7X8X - chains H and E of the 28 polymer chains in the assembly; structure by X-ray diffraction, 3.24 A resolution.

Chain H (and E):
Name: ATP-dependent Clp protease proteolytic subunit 2
Organism: Mycobacterium tuberculosis CDC1551
Notes: EC 3.4.21.92; chain E of this document is another copy of the same molecule, construct and numbering; everything in this record applies to it too
UniProtKB: P9WPC2 (CLPP2_MYCTO); residue numbers follow UniProt; this construct covers 14-210
Chain sequence (197 residues; row label = number of the first residue in the row):
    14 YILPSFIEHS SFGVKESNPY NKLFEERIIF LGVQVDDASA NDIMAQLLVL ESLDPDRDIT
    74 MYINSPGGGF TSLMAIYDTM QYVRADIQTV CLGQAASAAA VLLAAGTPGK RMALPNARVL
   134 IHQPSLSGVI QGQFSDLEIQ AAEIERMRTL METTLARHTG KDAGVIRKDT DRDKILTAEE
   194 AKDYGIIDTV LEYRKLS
Disordered / not traced: 14 (chain E: 14, 208-210)
UniProt features mapped onto this chain:
  - active site: Ser110 (Nucleophile), His135

Interface between chain H and chain E:
Pairs across the interface - 64 pairs, chain H then chain E:
  Leu16(H) with Asp55(E); Gln59(E)
  Pro17(H) with Tyr33(E); Asn34(E); Phe37(E), hydrophobic; Gln59(E)
  Ser18(H) with Asn34(E), hydrogen bond (backbone-side chain)
  Phe19(H) with Phe37(E), hydrophobic
  Ile20(H) with Lys28(E)
  Pro32(H) with Ala58(E), hydrophobic; Val62(E)
  Tyr33(H) with Asn54(E); Asp55(E), hydrogen bond
  Lys35(H) with Leu66(E)
  Leu36(H) with Ala58(E), hydrophobic; Val62(E), hydrophobic
  Phe43(H) with Asn54(E)
  Gly45(H) with Asn54(E), hydrogen bond (backbone-side chain)
  Tyr75(H) with Leu61(E), hydrophobic
  Asn77(H) with Asn54(E), hydrogen bond; Met57(E)
  Leu105(H) with Met57(E), hydrophobic; Thr92(E)
  Gly106(H) with Thr84(E); Ala88(E)
  Leu127(H) with Asp91(E); Thr92(E)
  Pro128(H) with Asp91(E)
  Asn129(H) with Met87(E); Tyr90(E); Asp91(E), hydrogen bond (backbone-side chain); Leu163(E)
  Ala130(H) with Asp91(E)
  Arg131(H) with Thr84(E); Glu156(E), salt bridge; Arg159(E); Met160(E)
  Arg185(H) with Gln146(E), hydrogen bond; Ser148(E); Asp149(E), salt bridge; Ile152(E)
  Asp186(H) with Ile152(E); Gln153(E)
  Ile188(H) with Ile152(E), hydrophobic; Glu156(E)
  Glu205(H) with Tyr95(E)
  Tyr206(H) with Tyr90(E); Asp91(E), hydrogen bond; Gln94(E); Tyr95(E)
  Arg207(H) with Glu64(E), salt bridge; Tyr95(E), hydrogen bond; Arg97(E)
  Lys208(H) with Met93(E), hydrogen bond (side chain-backbone); Gln94(E); Val96(E); Arg97(E); Ala98(E); Ile100(E); Thr120(E)
  Leu209(H) with Arg97(E)
  Ser210(H) with Asp99(E); Thr120(E); Pro121(E)
Interface residues without a listed pair, chain H (35 interface residues in all): Ile15, Glu21, Glu29, Gln107, Thr190, Leu204
Interface residues without a listed pair, chain E (42 interface residues in all): Asp50, Ala53, Ser65, Ser85

In short:
Chain H and chain E form an interface of 35 and 42 residues respectively; the contacts include 9 hydrogen
bonds and 3 salt bridges. Polar contacts include Arg131(H)-Glu156(E), Arg185(H)-Asp149(E) and
Arg207(H)-Glu64(E). From UniProt: active-site residues Ser110(H) and His135(H) on chain H.
Chain H and chain E are both ATP-dependent Clp protease proteolytic subunit 2 (Mycobacterium tuberculosis
CDC1551); the structure, structural insights into Mycobacterium tuberculosis ClpP1P2 inhibition by Cediranib:
implications for developing antimicrobial agents targeting Clp ..., was determined by X-ray diffraction.
